Entry 7CHA (electron microscopy, 3.90 A resolution); this record covers chains J and K of the 12 polymer chains in the assembly.

[Chain J]
Molecule: Probable ATP-binding component of ABC transporter, P.aeruginosa Mla F
Organism: Pseudomonas aeruginosa (strain ATCC 15692 / DSM 22644 / CIP 104116 / JCM 14847 / LMG 12228 / 1C / PRS 101 / PAO1)
Reference sequence: Q9HVW1 (Q9HVW1_PSEAE); residue numbers follow UniProt; this construct covers 1-269
Chain sequence (269 residues; each row starts with the number of its first residue):
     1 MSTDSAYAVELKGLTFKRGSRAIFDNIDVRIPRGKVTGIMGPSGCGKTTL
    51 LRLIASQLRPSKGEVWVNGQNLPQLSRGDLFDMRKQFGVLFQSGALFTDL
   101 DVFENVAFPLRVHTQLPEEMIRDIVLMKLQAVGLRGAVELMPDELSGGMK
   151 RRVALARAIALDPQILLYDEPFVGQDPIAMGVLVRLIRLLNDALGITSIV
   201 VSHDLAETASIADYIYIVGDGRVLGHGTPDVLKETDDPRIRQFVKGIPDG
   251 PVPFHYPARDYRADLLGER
Unresolved in the structure: 1-5, 268-269
Residues lining bound ligands: AMP-PNP (ANP; phosphoaminophosphonic acid-adenylate ester): R18, R21, I23, P42, S43, G44, C45, G46, K47, T48, T49, E170, H203

[Chain K]
Molecule: STAS domain-containing protein
Organism: Pseudomonas aeruginosa (strain ATCC 15692 / DSM 22644 / CIP 104116 / JCM 14847 / LMG 12228 / 1C / PRS 101 / PAO1)
Reference sequence: Q9HVW5 (Q9HVW5_PSEAE); numbering as in UniProt (aligned over 1-102)
Chain sequence (102 residues; row label = number of the first residue in the row):
     1 MSQASLREGAAGELQLAGVLDYSSGPALREQGGRLIRASQAAELVVDCSA
    51 VERSSSVGISLLLAFIRDARKAGKVLSVRALPDDMREIAKVSSLLEILPL
   101 QE
Unresolved in the structure: 1-2, 101-102

[Interface between chain J and chain K]
Pairs across the interface (9):
  Y261(J) with S92(K), hydrogen bond; S93(K); L94(K); I97(K), hydrophobic
  R262(J) with E96(K), salt bridge; I97(K)
  L265(J) with L63(K), hydrophobic; R67(K), hydrogen bond (backbone-side chain)
  L266(J) with R67(K)
Other interface residues (no listed pair), chain K (8 interface residues in all): I66

[In short]
Chain J and chain K form an interface of 4 and 8 residues respectively; the contacts include 2 hydrogen bonds
and 1 salt bridge. Polar pairs include R262(J)-E96(K), Y261(J)-S92(K) and L265(J)-R67(K). Bound to chain J:
AMP-PNP.
Here chain J is Probable ATP-binding component of ABC transporter, P.aeruginosa Mla F and chain K is STAS
domain-containing protein, both from Pseudomonas aeruginosa (strain ATCC 15692 / DSM 22644 / CIP 104116 / JCM
14847 / LMG 12228 / 1C / PRS 101 / PAO1). Entry 7CHA (Cryo-EM structure of P.aeruginosa MlaFEBD with AMPPNP)
was determined by electron microscopy together with 7CH8, 7CH9, 7CH6 and 7CH7 from the same study.
